5R46 - chains C and D of the 5 polymer chains in the assembly; structure by X-ray diffraction, 1.05 A resolution.

== Chain C ==
Molecule: gamma-chymotrypsin
Source organism: Bos taurus
Notes: EC 3.4.21.1
UniProt: P00766 (CTRA_BOVIN); numbering as in UniProt (aligned over 149-245)
Amino-acid sequence (97 residues; each row starts with the number of its first residue):
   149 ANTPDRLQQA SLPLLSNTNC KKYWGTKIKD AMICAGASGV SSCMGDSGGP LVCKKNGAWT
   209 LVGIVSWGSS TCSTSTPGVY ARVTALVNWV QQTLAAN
Disordered / not traced: 149-150
Cystine bridges: Cys168-Cys182, Cys191-Cys220
UniProt features mapped onto this chain:
  - active site: Ser195 (Charge relay system)

== Chain D ==
Molecule: peptide SWPW
Source organism: Bos taurus
Amino-acid sequence (4 residues; each row starts with the number of its first residue):
   426 SWPW

== Chain C / chain D interface ==
Pairs across the interface (23):
  Lys175(C) - Ser426(D)
  Ser189(C) - Trp429(D)
  Ser190(C) - Trp429(D)
  Cys191(C) - Trp429(D)
  Met192(C) - Trp427(D)
  Met192(C) - Pro428(D)
  Met192(C) - Trp429(D)
  Gly193(C) - Trp429(D)  hydrogen bond (backbone-backbone)
  Asp194(C) - Trp429(D)
  Ser195(C) - Pro428(D)
  Ser195(C) - Trp429(D)  covalent bond
  Val213(C) - Trp429(D)  hydrophobic
  Ser214(C) - Pro428(D)
  Ser214(C) - Trp429(D)  hydrogen bond (backbone-backbone)
  Trp215(C) - Ser426(D)
  Trp215(C) - Trp427(D)
  Trp215(C) - Trp429(D)
  Gly216(C) - Ser426(D)
  Gly216(C) - Trp427(D)  hydrogen bond (backbone-backbone)
  Gly216(C) - Trp429(D)
  Ser217(C) - Trp429(D)  hydrogen bond (backbone-side chain)
  Ser218(C) - Trp427(D)
  Gly226(C) - Trp429(D)
Other interface residues (no listed pair), chain C (18 interface residues in all): Trp172, Cys220, Val227

== Overview ==
18 residues of chain C face 4 of chain D across their interface, with 1 covalent bond and 4 hydrogen bonds.
Polar contacts include Ser217(C)-Trp429(D), Gly193(C)-Trp429(D) and Ser214(C)-Trp429(D). From UniProt:
active-site residue Ser195(C) on chain C.
Chain C is gamma-chymotrypsin and chain D is peptide SWPW, both from Bos taurus; the structure, Crystal
Structure of deuterated gamma-Chymotrypsin at pH 5.6, room temperature, was determined by X-ray diffraction.
